5GAI - chains L and Z of the 27 polymer chains in the assembly; structure by electron microscopy, 10.50 A resolution (very low resolution: no residue pairs are listed; an interface is given only as per-side residue counts).

[Chain L]
Name: Peptidoglycan hydrolase gp4
Organism: Enterobacteria phage P22
UniProt: P26746 (EXLYS_BPP22); residues 14-159 here correspond to UniProt positions 5-150 (UniProt number = residue number - 9)
Amino-acid sequence (146 residues; row label = number of the first residue in the row):
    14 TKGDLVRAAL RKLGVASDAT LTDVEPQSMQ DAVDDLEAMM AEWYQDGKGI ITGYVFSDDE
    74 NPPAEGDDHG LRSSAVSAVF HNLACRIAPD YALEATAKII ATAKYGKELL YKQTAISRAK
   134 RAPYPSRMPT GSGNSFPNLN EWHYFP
Construct notes: engineered mutation Pro150 (Ala141 in P26746)

[Chain Z]
Name: Tail fiber protein
Organism: Enterobacteria phage P22
Notes: EC 3.2.1.-
UniProt: P12528 (FIBER_BPP22); residues 6-667 here = UniProt positions 6-667
Amino-acid sequence (662 residues; numbered 6 to 667; the number before each row is that of its first residue):
     6 ANVVVSNPRP IFTESRSFKA VANGKIYIGQ IDTDPVNPAN QIPVYIENED GSHVQITQPL
    66 IINAAGKIVY NGQLVKIVTV QGHSMAIYDA NGSQVDYIAN VLKYDPDQYS IEADKKFKYS
   126 VKLSDYPTLQ DAASAAVDGL LIDRDYNFYG GETVDFGGKV LTIECKAKFI GDGNLIFTKL
   186 GKGSRIAGVF MESTTTPWVI KPWTDDNQWL TDAAAVVATL KQSKTDGYQP TVSDYVKFPG
   246 IETLLPPNAK GQNITSTLEI RECIGVEVHR ASGLMAGFLF RGCHFCKMVD ANNPSGGKDG
   306 IITFENLSGD WGKGNYVIGG RTSYGSVSSA QFLRNNGGFE RDGGVIGFTS YRAGESGVKT
   366 WQGTVGSTTS RNYNLQFRDS VVIYPVWDGF DLGADTDMNP ELDRPGDYPI TQYPLHQLPL
   426 NHLIDNLLVR GALGVGFGMD GKGMYVSNIT VEDCAGSGAY LLTHESVFTN IAIIDTNTKD
   486 FQANQIYISG ACRVNGLRLI GIRSTDGQGL TIDAPNSTVS GITGMVDPSR INVANLAEEG
   546 LGNIRANSFG YDSAAIKLRI HKLSKTLDSG ALYSHINGGA GSGSAYTQLT AISGSTPDAV
   606 SLKVNHKDCR GAEIPFVPDI ASDDFIKDSS CFLPYWENNS TSLKALVKKP NGELVRLTLA
   666 TL
Swiss-Prot annotation at these positions:
  - active site: Glu360, Asp393, Asp396
  - mutagenesis: Glu360 (E360Q: Complete loss of hydrolysis of O-antigen oligosaccharides), Asp393 (D393N: Complete loss of hydrolysis of O-antigen oligosaccharides), Asp396 (D396N: Complete loss of hydrolysis of O-antigen oligosaccharides)

[How chain L and chain Z interact]
At this resolution (10 A) residue pairs are not listed: 16 residues of chain L and 19 of chain Z lie at the interface.

[In short]
16 residues of chain L and 19 residues of chain Z are in contact. Curated annotation (UniProt) lists 3
active-site residues and 3 mutagenesis sites on chain Z.
Here chain L is Peptidoglycan hydrolase gp4 and chain Z is Tail fiber protein, both from Enterobacteria phage
P22. Entry 5GAI (Probabilistic Structural Models of Mature P22 Bacteriophage Portal, Hub, and Tailspike
proteins) was determined by electron microscopy.
